Entry 3DL8 (X-ray diffraction, 7.50 A resolution (low resolution: residue-level contacts below are approximate; hydrogen-bond / salt-bridge calls are withheld)); this record covers chains A and G of the 4 polymer chains in the assembly.

Chain A:
Name: Protein translocase subunit secA
Organism: Bacillus subtilis
Reference sequence: P28366 (SECA_BACSU); residue numbers follow UniProt; this construct covers 1-779
Amino-acid sequence (779 residues; numbered 1 to 779; the number before each row is that of its first residue):
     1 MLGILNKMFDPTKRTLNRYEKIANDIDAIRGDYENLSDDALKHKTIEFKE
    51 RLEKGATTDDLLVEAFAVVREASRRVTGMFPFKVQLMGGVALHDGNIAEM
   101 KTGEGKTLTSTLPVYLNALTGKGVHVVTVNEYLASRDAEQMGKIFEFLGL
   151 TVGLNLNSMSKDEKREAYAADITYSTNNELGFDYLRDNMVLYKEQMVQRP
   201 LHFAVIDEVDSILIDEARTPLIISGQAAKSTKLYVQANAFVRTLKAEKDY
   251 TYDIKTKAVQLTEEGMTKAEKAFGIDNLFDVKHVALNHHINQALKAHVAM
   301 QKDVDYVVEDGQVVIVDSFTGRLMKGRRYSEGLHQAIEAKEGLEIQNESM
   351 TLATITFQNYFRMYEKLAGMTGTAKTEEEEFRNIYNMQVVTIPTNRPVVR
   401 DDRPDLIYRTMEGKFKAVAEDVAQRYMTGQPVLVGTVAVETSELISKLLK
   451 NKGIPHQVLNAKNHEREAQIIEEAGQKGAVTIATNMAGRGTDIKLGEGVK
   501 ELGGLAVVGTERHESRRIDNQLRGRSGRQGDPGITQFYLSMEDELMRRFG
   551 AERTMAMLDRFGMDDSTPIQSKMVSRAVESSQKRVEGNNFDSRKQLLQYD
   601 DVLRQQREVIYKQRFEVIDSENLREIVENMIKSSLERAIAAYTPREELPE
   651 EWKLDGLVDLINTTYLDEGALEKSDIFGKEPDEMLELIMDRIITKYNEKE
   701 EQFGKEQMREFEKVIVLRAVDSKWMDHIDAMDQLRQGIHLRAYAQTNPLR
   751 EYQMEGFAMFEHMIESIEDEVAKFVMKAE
Not modelled in the structure: 1-5, 779
Swiss-Prot annotation at these positions:
  - binding site (ATP): Met79, Phe80, Gln85, Gly103 to Thr107, Asp492
  - mutagenesis: Lys101 (K101N: Can restore growth of E.coli secA mutants), Lys106 (K106N: Loss of activity. Cannot complement E.coli secA mutants), Gly587 (G587C: Forms position 587-750 dimers upon oxidation in vitro; when associated with C-750. Does not form position 587-587 dimers (homodimers)), Asn588 (N588C: Forms position 588-588 dimers upon oxidation in vitro (homodimers)), Arg750 (R750C: Forms position 587-750 dimers upon oxidation in vitro; when associated with C-587. Also forms position 750-750 dimers (homodimers))

Chain G:
Name: Preprotein translocase subunit secY
Organism: Aquifex aeolicus
Reference sequence: O66491 (SECY_AQUAE); residue numbers follow UniProt; this construct covers 1-429
Amino-acid sequence (429 residues; row label = number of the first residue in the row):
     1 MSEYLKALFELKELRQKFIFTLLMFVIYRLGSHIPIPGINPEALRDFLKA
    51 FEGSVFALYDIFSGGNLGRLTVFALGVMPYISASIMMQLLTVAIPSLQRL
   101 AKEEGDYGRYKINEYTKYLTLFVATVQSLGIAFWIRGQVSPKGIPVVENP
   151 GISFILITVLTLVAGTMFLVWIADRITEKGIGNGASLIIFAGIVANFPNA
   201 VIQFYEKVKTGDIGPLTLLLIIALIIAIIVGIVYVQEAERRIPIQYPGRQ
   251 VGRQLYAGRKTYLPIKINPAGVIPIIFAQALLLIPSTLLNFVQNPFIKVI
   301 ADMFQPGAIFYNFLYVTFIVFFTYFYTAVLINPVELAENLHKAGAFIPGV
   351 RPGQDTVKYLERIINRLIFFGALFLSVIALIPILISVWFNIPFYFGGTTA
   401 LIVVGVALDTFRQIETYLIQKKYKSYVRR
Not modelled in the structure: 1-7, 41-55, 429

Interface between chain A and chain G:
Residue-residue contacts (14):
  Val259(A) - Glu338(G)
  Asp280(A) - Gly349(G)
  Asp280(A) - Val350(G)
  Val281(A) - Gly349(G)
  Ser330(A) - Arg253(G)
  Glu331(A) - Arg253(G)
  Gly332(A) - Arg253(G)
  Asp726(A) - Ala257(G)
  Asp726(A) - Gly258(G)
  Asp726(A) - Arg259(G)
  His727(A) - Gly258(G)
  Ala730(A) - Ala257(G)
  Gln736(A) - Arg241(G)
  Tyr743(A) - Lys266(G)
Other interface residues (no listed pair), chain A (16 interface residues in all): Ala258, Lys282, Tyr329, Asp591, Asp729
Other interface residues (no listed pair), chain G (12 interface residues in all): Glu104, Gly252, Gln254

Overview:
16 residues of chain A and 12 residues of chain G are in contact. UniProt lists 9 ATP-binding residues and 5
mutagenesis sites on chain A.
Chain A is Protein translocase subunit secA (Bacillus subtilis) and chain G is Preprotein translocase subunit
secY (Aquifex aeolicus); the structure, Structure of the complex of aquifex aeolicus SecYEG and bacillus
subtilis SecA, was determined by X-ray diffraction together with 3DIN from the same study.
